PDB entry 8FKJ | electron microscopy, 4.20 A resolution (low resolution: residue-level contacts below are approximate; hydrogen-bond / salt-bridge calls are withheld) | chains G and H of the 27 polymer chains in the assembly

== Chain G ==
Protein: ATP synthase subunit gamma
Source organism: Saccharomyces cerevisiae
UniProt: A0A6A5Q493 (A0A6A5Q493_YEASX); residues 5-274 here correspond to UniProt positions 38-307 (UniProt number = residue number + 33)
Amino-acid sequence (270 residues; each row starts with the number of its first residue):
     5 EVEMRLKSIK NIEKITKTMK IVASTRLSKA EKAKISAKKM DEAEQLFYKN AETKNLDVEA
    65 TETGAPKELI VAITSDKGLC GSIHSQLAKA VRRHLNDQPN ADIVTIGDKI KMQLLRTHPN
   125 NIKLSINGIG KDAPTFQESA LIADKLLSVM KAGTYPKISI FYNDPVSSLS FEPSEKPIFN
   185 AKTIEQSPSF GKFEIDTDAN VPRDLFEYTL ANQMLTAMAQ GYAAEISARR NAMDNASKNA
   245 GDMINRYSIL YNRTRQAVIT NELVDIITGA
Unresolved in the structure: 62-70

== Chain H ==
Protein: ATP synthase subunit delta, mitochondrial
Source organism: Saccharomyces cerevisiae
UniProt: Q12165 (ATPD_YEAST); residues 7-138 here correspond to UniProt positions 29-160 (UniProt number = residue number + 22)
Amino-acid sequence (132 residues; row label = number of the first residue in the row):
     7 SSGLKLQFAL PHETLYSGSE VTQVNLPAKS GRIGVLANHV PTVEQLLPGV VEVMEGSNSK
    67 KFFISGGFAT VQPDSQLCVT AIEAFPLESF SQENIKNLLA EAKKNVSSSD AREAAEAAIQ
   127 VEVLENLQSV LK

== Chain G / chain H interface ==
Pairs across the interface (13):
  Ser40(G) - His18(H)
  Ser40(G) - Glu19(H)
  Ser40(G) - Thr20(H)
  Lys43(G) - Ala15(H)
  Met44(G) - Ala15(H)
  Ala47(G) - Cys84(H)
  Ala47(G) - Thr86(H)
  Phe140(G) - Pro17(H)
  Phe140(G) - His18(H)
  Lys196(G) - Pro47(H)
  Phe197(G) - Pro47(H)
  Glu198(G) - Pro47(H)
  Glu198(G) - Thr48(H)
Also at the interface, not in a pair above, chain G (11 interface residues in all): Phe51, Asn54, Asp208
Also at the interface, not in a pair above, chain H (15 interface residues in all): Gln13, Leu16, Val49, Gln51, Thr76, Gln78

== Summary ==
Chain G and chain H form an interface of 11 and 15 residues respectively.
Chain G is ATP synthase subunit gamma and chain H is ATP synthase subunit delta, mitochondrial, both from
Saccharomyces cerevisiae; the structure, Yeast ATP Synthase in conformation-3, at pH 6, was determined by
electron microscopy, deposited together with 8F29, 8F39 and 8FL8.
